Entry 5KHW (X-ray diffraction, 2.47 A resolution); this record covers chain A.

Chain A:
Molecule: Tyrosine-protein kinase JAK1
Source organism: Homo sapiens
Notes: EC 2.7.10.2
Reference sequence: P23458 (JAK1_HUMAN); residue numbers follow UniProt; this construct covers 841-1154
Amino-acid sequence (316 residues; numbered 839 to 1154; the number before each row is that of its first residue):
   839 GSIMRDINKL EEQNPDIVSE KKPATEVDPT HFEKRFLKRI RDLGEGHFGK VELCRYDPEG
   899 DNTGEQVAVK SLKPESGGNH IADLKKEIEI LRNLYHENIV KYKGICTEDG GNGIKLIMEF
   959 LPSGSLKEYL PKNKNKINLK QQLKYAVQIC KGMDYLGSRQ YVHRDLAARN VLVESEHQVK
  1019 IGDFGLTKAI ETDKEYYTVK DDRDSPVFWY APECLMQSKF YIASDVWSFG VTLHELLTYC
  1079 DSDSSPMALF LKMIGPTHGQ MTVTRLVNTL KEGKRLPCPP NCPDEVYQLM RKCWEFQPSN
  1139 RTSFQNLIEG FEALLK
Unresolved in the structure: 839-866, 912-917, 947-949, 1154
Modified positions: Y1034 (O-phosphotyrosine; PTR); Y1035 (O-phosphotyrosine; PTR)
Sequence notes: expression tag (839-840)
Metal / ion sites: Mg2+: N1008 (together with ADP)
Residues lining bound ligands: ADP (adenosine-5'-diphosphate): L881, G882, V889, A906, K908, V938, M956, E957, F958, L959, G962, S963, E966, R1007, N1008, L1010, D1021
Reported in the primary citation:
  - post-translational modification sites: Y1034, Y1035
  - binding site for ADP: K908, E957, L959, E966, R1007

Summary:
Bound to chain A: ADP. From the paper: a binding site for ADP at K908, E957 and L959 among others;
modification sites Y1034 and Y1035.
Chain A is Tyrosine-protein kinase JAK1 (Homo sapiens); the structure, Crystal structure of JAK1 in complex
with ADP, was determined by X-ray diffraction (same publication as 5KHX).
